Entry 4W7H (X-ray diffraction, 3.11 A resolution); this record covers chains A and B.

== Chain A (and B) ==
Protein: Carbonyl reductase
Organism: Sphingomonas sp. A1
Notes: chain B of this document is another copy of the same molecule, construct and numbering; everything in this record applies to it too
UniProt: D6RU56 (D6RU56_9SPHN); residues 1-258 here = UniProt positions 1-258
Amino-acid sequence (258 residues; row label = number of the first residue in the row):
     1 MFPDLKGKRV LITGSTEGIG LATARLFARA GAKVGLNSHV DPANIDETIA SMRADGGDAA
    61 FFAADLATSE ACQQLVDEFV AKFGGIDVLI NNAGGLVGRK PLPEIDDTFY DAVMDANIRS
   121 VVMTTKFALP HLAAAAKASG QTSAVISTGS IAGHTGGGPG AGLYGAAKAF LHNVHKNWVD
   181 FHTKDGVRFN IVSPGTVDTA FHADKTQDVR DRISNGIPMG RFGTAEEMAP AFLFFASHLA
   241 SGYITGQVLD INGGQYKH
Unresolved in the structure: 199-207 (chain B: 197-212)
Differences from the reference sequence: engineered mutation Thr-16 (Ser in D6RU56), Glu-17 (Gln in D6RU56), Asn-37 (His in D6RU56), Ser-38 (Gly in D6RU56), His-39 (Arg in D6RU56), Val-40 (Lys in D6RU56), Asp-41 (Ala in D6RU56)

== Chain A / chain B interface ==
Residue-residue contacts (69; chain A residue first):
  Met-1(A) / Met-1(B)
  Met-1(A) / Phe-2(B)  hydrophobic
  Met-1(A) / Pro-3(B)
  Phe-2(A) / Phe-2(B)  hydrophobic
  Lys-176(A) / Lys-257(B)  hydrogen bond (backbone-side chain)
  Val-179(A) / Pro-218(B)
  Val-179(A) / Lys-257(B)
  Asp-180(A) / Lys-257(B)  salt bridge
  Thr-183(A) / Pro-218(B)
  Thr-183(A) / Met-219(B)
  Ile-217(A) / Tyr-243(B)
  Pro-218(A) / Val-179(B)
  Pro-218(A) / Thr-183(B)
  Met-219(A) / Thr-183(B)
  Met-219(A) / Arg-188(B)
  Met-219(A) / Gly-242(B)
  Met-219(A) / Tyr-243(B)  hydrophobic
  Met-219(A) / Thr-245(B)
  Arg-221(A) / Tyr-243(B)  hydrogen bond (backbone-side chain)
  Phe-222(A) / Tyr-243(B)
  Gly-223(A) / Tyr-243(B)  hydrogen bond (backbone-side chain)
  Glu-227(A) / Tyr-243(B)
  Met-228(A) / Tyr-243(B)  hydrophobic
  Pro-230(A) / Ala-240(B)
  Ala-231(A) / Phe-234(B)  hydrophobic
  Phe-234(A) / Ala-231(B)  hydrophobic
  Phe-234(A) / Phe-234(B)  hydrophobic
  Ala-240(A) / Pro-230(B)
  Gly-242(A) / Met-219(B)
  Tyr-243(A) / Ile-217(B)
  Tyr-243(A) / Met-219(B)  hydrophobic
  Tyr-243(A) / Arg-221(B)  hydrogen bond (side chain-backbone)
  Tyr-243(A) / Phe-222(B)
  Tyr-243(A) / Gly-223(B)
  Tyr-243(A) / Glu-227(B)
  Tyr-243(A) / Ile-251(B)
  Tyr-243(A) / Asn-252(B)  hydrogen bond (side chain-backbone)
  Tyr-243(A) / Gly-253(B)  hydrogen bond (backbone-backbone)
  Ile-244(A) / Asp-250(B)
  Ile-244(A) / Ile-251(B)  hydrophobic
  Thr-245(A) / Gly-253(B)
  Thr-245(A) / Gly-254(B)
  Gly-246(A) / Lys-257(B)
  Gly-246(A) / His-258(B)
  Gln-247(A) / Leu-249(B)
  Gln-247(A) / Asp-250(B)
  Gln-247(A) / Tyr-256(B)  hydrogen bond (side chain-backbone)
  Gln-247(A) / His-258(B)  hydrogen bond (side chain-backbone)
  Val-248(A) / His-258(B)  hydrogen bond (backbone-backbone)
  Leu-249(A) / Phe-234(B)  hydrophobic
  Leu-249(A) / Leu-249(B)  hydrophobic
  Asp-250(A) / Ile-244(B)
  Asp-250(A) / Gln-247(B)  hydrogen bond (backbone-side chain)
  Ile-251(A) / Tyr-243(B)
  Ile-251(A) / Ile-244(B)  hydrophobic
  Asn-252(A) / Tyr-243(B)  hydrogen bond (backbone-side chain)
  Asn-252(A) / Gln-247(B)
  Gly-253(A) / Tyr-243(B)  hydrogen bond (backbone-backbone)
  Gly-253(A) / Thr-245(B)
  Gly-254(A) / Thr-245(B)
  Tyr-256(A) / Gln-247(B)  hydrogen bond (backbone-side chain)
  Lys-257(A) / Lys-176(B)  hydrogen bond (backbone-side chain)
  Lys-257(A) / Val-179(B)
  Lys-257(A) / Asp-180(B)  salt bridge
  Lys-257(A) / Gly-246(B)
  Lys-257(A) / Gln-247(B)
  His-258(A) / Gln-247(B)  hydrogen bond (backbone-side chain)
  His-258(A) / Val-248(B)
  His-258(A) / His-258(B)  hydrogen bond (backbone-side chain)
Other interface residues (no listed pair), chain A (36 interface residues in all): Arg-188, Leu-239
Other interface residues (no listed pair), chain B (37 interface residues in all): Phe-235, Leu-239

== Overview ==
The interface between chain A and chain B involves 36 residues on one side and 37 on the other; the contacts
include 16 hydrogen bonds and 2 salt bridges. Polar contacts include Asp-180(A)/Lys-257(B),
Lys-176(A)/Lys-257(B) and Arg-221(A)/Tyr-243(B).
Both chains are Carbonyl reductase (Sphingomonas sp. A1). Entry 4W7H (Crystal Structure of DEH Reductase A1-R
Mutant) was determined by X-ray diffraction (same publication as 4W7I, 4TKL and 4TKM).
